PDB entry 3U7W | X-ray diffraction, 2.60 A resolution | chains H and L

# Chain H
Molecule: Heavy chain, Ig gamma-1 chain C region
Source organism: Homo sapiens
UniProt: P01857 (IGHG1_HUMAN); residues 118-221 here correspond to UniProt positions 1-104 (UniProt number = residue number - 117)
Chain sequence (229 residues; each row starts with the number of its first residue; a row labelled like 82A-82C holds insertion residues (82A, then the next letters in order)):
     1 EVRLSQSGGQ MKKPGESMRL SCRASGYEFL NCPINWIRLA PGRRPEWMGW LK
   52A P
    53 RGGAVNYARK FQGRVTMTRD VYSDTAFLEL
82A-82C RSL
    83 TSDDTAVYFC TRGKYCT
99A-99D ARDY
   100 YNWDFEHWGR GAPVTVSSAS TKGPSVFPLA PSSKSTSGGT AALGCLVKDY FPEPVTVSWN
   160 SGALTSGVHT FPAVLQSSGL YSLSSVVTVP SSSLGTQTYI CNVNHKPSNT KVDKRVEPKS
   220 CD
Modified positions: Glu-1 (pyroglutamic acid; PCA)
Cystine bridges: Cys-22/Cys-92, Cys-32/Cys-98, Cys-144/Cys-200
From the paper describing this entry:
  - contacts within the chain: Lys-52/Tyr-99D (hydrogen bond)

# Chain L
Molecule: Light chain, Ig kappa chain C region
Source organism: Homo sapiens
UniProt: P01834 (IGKC_HUMAN); residues 109-214 here correspond to UniProt positions 1-106 (UniProt number = residue number - 108)
Chain sequence (210 residues; row label = number of the first residue in the row; note: 4 numbers in that range are skipped by the numbering (no residue carries them; nothing is unmodelled there)):
     1 EIVLTQSPAT LSLSPGETAI ISCRTSQSGS LAWYQQRPGQ APRLVIYSGS TRAAGIPDRF
    61 SGSRWGADYN LSISNLESGD FGVYYCQQY
    94 EFFGQGTKVQ VDIKRTVAAP SVFIFPPSDE QLKSGTASVV CLLNNFYPRE AKVQWKVDNA
   154 LQSGNSQESV TEQDSKDSTY SLSSTLTLSK ADYEKHKVYA CEVTHQGLSS PVTKSFNRGE
   214 C
Cystine bridges: Cys-23/Cys-86, Cys-134/Cys-194
Glycans and other covalent adducts: N-acetylglucosamine (NAG) linked to Asn-70
From the paper describing this entry:
  - post-translational modification sites: Asn-70
  - conformationally variable residues (side-chain flip): Tyr-89

# How chain H and chain L interact
Contacting residue pairs (67; chain H residue first):
  Ile-37(H) with Phe-96(L), hydrophobic
  Leu-39(H) with Gln-36(L); Tyr-85(L), hydrophobic
  Arg-44(H) with Leu-4(L), hydrogen bond (side chain-backbone); Phe-96(L), hydrogen bond (side chain-backbone); Gly-97(L); Gln-98(L)
  Pro-45(H) with Tyr-85(L), hydrophobic; Phe-96(L), hydrophobic; Gly-97(L)
  Trp-47(H) with Glu-94(L)
  Asn-58(H) with Glu-94(L)
  Phe-91(H) with Ala-41(L), hydrophobic; Pro-42(L)
  Lys-96(H) with Tyr-47(L)
  Trp-102(H) with Tyr-34(L); Gln-87(L), hydrogen bond (backbone-side chain); Tyr-89(L), hydrophobic; Glu-94(L)
  Asp-103(H) with Tyr-34(L); Tyr-47(L)
  Phe-104(H) with Tyr-34(L), hydrogen bond (backbone-side chain); Leu-44(L); Gln-87(L)
  Glu-105(H) with Leu-44(L)
  Trp-107(H) with Tyr-34(L); Pro-42(L)
  Gly-108(H) with Ala-41(L)
  Phe-126(H) with Ser-121(L); Glu-123(L); Gln-124(L)
  Pro-127(H) with Ser-121(L); Glu-123(L)
  Leu-128(H) with Phe-118(L)
  Ala-129(H) with Phe-118(L)
  Lys-133(H) with Phe-116(L); Ile-117(L), hydrogen bond (backbone-backbone); Ser-208(L), hydrogen bond (side chain-backbone)
  Ser-134(H) with Phe-116(L); Phe-118(L)
  Ala-141(H) with Phe-116(L), hydrophobic; Phe-118(L)
  Leu-145(H) with Ser-131(L)
  Lys-147(H) with Gln-124(L); Ser-131(L)
  His-168(H) with Asn-137(L), hydrogen bond; Asn-138(L), hydrogen bond; Ser-174(L), hydrogen bond
  Phe-170(H) with Leu-135(L), hydrophobic; Ser-162(L); Thr-164(L); Ser-174(L); Leu-175(L); Ser-176(L)
  Pro-171(H) with Ser-162(L), hydrogen bond (backbone-side chain); Val-163(L)
  Val-173(H) with Gln-160(L); Glu-161(L)
  Leu-174(H) with Gln-160(L), hydrogen bond (backbone-side chain)
  Gln-175(H) with Gln-160(L)
  Ser-183(H) with Ser-176(L), hydrogen bond
  Val-185(H) with Leu-135(L), hydrophobic
  Thr-187(H) with Asn-137(L)
  Lys-213(H) with Glu-123(L), salt bridge
  Lys-218(H) with Asp-122(L), salt bridge; Cys-214(L)
  Cys-220(H) with Cys-214(L), disulfide
Other interface residues (no listed pair), chain H (43 interface residues in all): Arg-43, Arg-109, Thr-135, Ser-136, Thr-139, Leu-142, Thr-169, Ser-219
Other interface residues (no listed pair), chain L (40 interface residues in all): Ala-32, Thr-129, Val-133, Asp-167, Phe-209
Disulfides between the chains: Cys-220(H)/Cys-214(L)

# Summary
Chain H and chain L form an interface of 43 and 40 residues respectively; the contacts include 1 disulfide
bond, 12 hydrogen bonds and 2 salt bridges. Polar pairs include Lys-213(H)/Glu-123(L), Lys-218(H)/Asp-122(L)
and Arg-44(H)/Leu-4(L). Covalently linked N-acetylglucosamine: at Asn-70(L). From the paper: a modification
site at Asn-70(L); conformational variability at Tyr-89(L).
Chain H is Heavy chain, Ig gamma-1 chain C region and chain L is Light chain, Ig kappa chain C region, both
from Homo sapiens; the structure, Crystal structure of NIH45-46 Fab, was determined by X-ray diffraction
together with 3U7Y from the same study.
